6WXG - chains D and I of the 39 polymer chains in the assembly; structure by electron microscopy, 3.30 A resolution.

[Chain D (and I)]
Name: Intermediate capsid protein VP6
Organism: Rotavirus A (strain RVA/Monkey/United States/RRV/1975/G3P5B[3])
Notes: chain I of this document is another copy of the same molecule, construct and numbering; everything in this record applies to it too
UniProtKB: B2BN53 (VP6_ROTRH); residue numbers follow UniProt; this construct covers 1-397
Sequence (397 residues; numbered 1 to 397; the number before each row is that of its first residue):
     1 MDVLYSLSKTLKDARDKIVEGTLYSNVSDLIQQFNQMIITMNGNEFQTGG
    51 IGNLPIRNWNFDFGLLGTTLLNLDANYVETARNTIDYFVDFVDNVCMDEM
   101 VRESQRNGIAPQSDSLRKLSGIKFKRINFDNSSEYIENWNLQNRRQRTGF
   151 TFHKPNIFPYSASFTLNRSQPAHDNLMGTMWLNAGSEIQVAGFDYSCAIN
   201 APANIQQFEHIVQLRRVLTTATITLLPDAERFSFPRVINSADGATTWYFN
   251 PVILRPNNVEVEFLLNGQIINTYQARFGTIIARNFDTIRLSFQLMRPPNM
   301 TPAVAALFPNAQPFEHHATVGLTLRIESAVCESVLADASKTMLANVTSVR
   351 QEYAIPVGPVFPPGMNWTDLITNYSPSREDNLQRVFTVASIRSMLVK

[How chain D and chain I interact]
Contacting residue pairs (19; chain D residue first):
  Q105(D) - Q268(I)
  I109(D) - R145(I)
  Q142(D) - R145(I)
  N143(D) - N143(I)
  R145(D) - Q142(I)
  R145(D) - N143(I)
  R145(D) - R145(I)
  R145(D) - D380(I)  salt bridge
  Q146(D) - N107(I)
  R147(D) - Q105(I)
  R147(D) - R106(I)
  R147(D) - N107(I)  hydrogen bond (backbone-side chain)
  L265(D) - Q105(I)
  N266(D) - N373(I)
  N266(D) - S375(I)
  N266(D) - R378(I)
  N284(D) - Q105(I)
  S375(D) - N266(I)  hydrogen bond
  D380(D) - R145(I)  salt bridge
Other interface residues (no listed pair), chain D (17 interface residues in all): R106, R144, V217, I270, R283
Other interface residues (no listed pair), chain I (16 interface residues in all): I109, R144, R147, S377

[Overview]
17 residues of chain D and 16 residues of chain I are in contact, with 2 hydrogen bonds and 2 salt bridges.
Polar contacts include R145(D)-D380(I), R147(D)-N107(I) and S375(D)-N266(I).
Chain D and chain I are both Intermediate capsid protein VP6 (Rotavirus A (strain RVA/Monkey/United
States/RRV/1975/G3P5B[3])); the structure, Cryo-EM reconstruction of VP5*/VP8* assembly from rhesus rotavirus
particles - Reversed conformation, was determined by electron microscopy (same publication as 6WXE and 6WXF).
